PDB entry 5ST3 | X-ray diffraction, 1.47 A resolution | chains A and B

[Chain A]
Name: Pre-mRNA-splicing factor 8
From: Saccharomyces cerevisiae S288C
UniProtKB: P33334 (PRP8_YEAST); residue numbers follow UniProt; this construct covers 1836-2090
Amino-acid sequence (258 residues; row label = number of the first residue in the row):
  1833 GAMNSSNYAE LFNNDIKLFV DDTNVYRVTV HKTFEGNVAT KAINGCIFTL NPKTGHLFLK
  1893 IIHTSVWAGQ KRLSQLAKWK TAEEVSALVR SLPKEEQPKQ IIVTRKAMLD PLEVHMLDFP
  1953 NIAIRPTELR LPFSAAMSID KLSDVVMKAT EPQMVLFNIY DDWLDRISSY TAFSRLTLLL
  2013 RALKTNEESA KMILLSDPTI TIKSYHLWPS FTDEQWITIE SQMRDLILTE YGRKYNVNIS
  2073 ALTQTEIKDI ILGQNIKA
Not modelled in the structure: 2070-2090
Sequence notes: expression tag (1833-1835)
Small-molecule neighbours: oxane-4-carboxamide (UWI): Asn1845, Asn1846, Asp1847, Ile1848, Asn1883, Lys1885, Thr1886

[Chain B]
Name: A1 cistron-splicing factor AAR2
From: Saccharomyces cerevisiae S288C
UniProtKB: P32357 (AAR2_YEAST); aligned to UniProt positions 1-317 over residues 1-317
Amino-acid sequence (308 residues; numbered -3 to 317; 13 numbers in that range are skipped by the numbering (no residue carries them; nothing is unmodelled there); the number before each row is that of its first residue; numbers below 1 keep their minus sign (Gly-3 is residue -3)):
    -3 GAMAMNTVPF TSAPIEVTIG IDQYSFNVKE NQPFHGIKDI PIGHVHVIHF QHADNSSMRY
    57 GYWFDCRMGN FYIQYDPKDG LYKMMEERDG AKFENIVHNF KERQMMVSYP KIDEDDTWYN
   117 LTEFVQMDKI RKIVRKDENQ FSYVDSSMTT VQENEL
   166 SSSSSDPAHS LNYTVINFKS REAIRPGHEM EDFLDKSYYL NTVMLQGIFK NSSNYFGELQ
   226 FAFLNAMFFG NYGSSLQWHA MIELICSSAT VPKHMLDKLD EILYYQIKTL PEQYSDILLN
   286 ERVWNICLYS SFQKNSLHNT EKIMENKYPE LL
Not modelled in the structure: -3 to 0, 166-169
Sequence notes: expression tag (-3 to 0); conflict Ser166 (Leu153 in P32357), Ser167 (Lys154 in P32357), Ser170 (Asp in P32357)
Curated features (UniProtKB/Swiss-Prot):
  - region: Leu261 to Ile282 (Leucine-zipper)
  - modified residue: Ser253 (Phosphoserine), Thr274 (Phosphothreonine)

[Interface between chain A and chain B]
Pairs across the interface - 17 pairs, chain A then chain B:
  Gln1907(A) with Met195(B); Leu199(B)
  Leu1908(A) with Met195(B), hydrophobic
  Trp1911(A) with Glu194(B); Met195(B), hydrophobic; Phe198(B), hydrophobic
  Asp1942(A) with Lys184(B), salt bridge; Phe198(B)
  Glu1945(A) with Lys184(B), salt bridge
  Val1946(A) with Ile189(B), hydrophobic; Glu194(B); Phe198(B), hydrophobic
  His1947(A) with Glu194(B), salt bridge
  Leu1949(A) with Lys184(B); Ser185(B); Arg186(B)
  Asp1950(A) with Arg186(B), salt bridge

[Summary]
9 residues of chain A face 8 of chain B across their interface, with 4 salt bridges. Polar pairs include
Asp1942(A)-Lys184(B), Glu1945(A)-Lys184(B) and His1947(A)-Glu194(B). Bound to chain A: oxane-4-carboxamide.
Chain A is Pre-mRNA-splicing factor 8 and chain B is A1 cistron-splicing factor AAR2, both from Saccharomyces
cerevisiae S288C; the structure, PanDDA analysis group deposition -- Aar2/RNaseH in complex with fragment
P02C09 from the F2X-Universal Library, was determined by X-ray diffraction (same publication as 5ST0, 5ST1,
5ST2, 5ST4, 5ST5, 5ST6 and 248 further entries).
